Entry 8FLW (electron microscopy, 3.58 A resolution); this record covers chains C and F of the 8 polymer chains in the assembly.

# Chain C
Protein: Envelope glycoprotein gp120
From: Human immunodeficiency virus 1
Reference sequence: Q2N0S6 (Q2N0S6_9HIV1); the construct lacks a stretch of the UniProt sequence and is renumbered around it, so the offset changes along the chain: 31-141 = UniProt 30-140; 150-185 = UniProt 141-176; 189-309 = UniProt 188-308; 312-321 = UniProt 309-318; 2 more segments
Amino-acid sequence (481 residues; each row starts with the number of its first residue; note: 14 numbers in that range are skipped by the numbering (no residue carries them; nothing is unmodelled there); a row labelled like 185A-185K holds insertion residues (185A, then the next letters in order)):
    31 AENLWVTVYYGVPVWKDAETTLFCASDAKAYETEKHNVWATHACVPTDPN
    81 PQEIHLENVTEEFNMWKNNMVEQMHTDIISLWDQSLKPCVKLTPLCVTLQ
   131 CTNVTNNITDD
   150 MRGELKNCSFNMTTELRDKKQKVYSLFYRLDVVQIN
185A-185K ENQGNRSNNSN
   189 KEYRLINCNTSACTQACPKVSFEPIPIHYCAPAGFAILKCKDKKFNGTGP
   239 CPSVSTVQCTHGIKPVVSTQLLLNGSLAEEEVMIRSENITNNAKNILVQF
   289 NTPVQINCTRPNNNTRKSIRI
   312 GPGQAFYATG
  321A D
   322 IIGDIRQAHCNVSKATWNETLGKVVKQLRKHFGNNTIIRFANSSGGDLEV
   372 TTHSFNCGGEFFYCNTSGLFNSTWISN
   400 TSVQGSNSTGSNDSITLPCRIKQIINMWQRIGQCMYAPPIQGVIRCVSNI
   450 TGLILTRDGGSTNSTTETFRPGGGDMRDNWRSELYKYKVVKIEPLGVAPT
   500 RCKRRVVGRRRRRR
Disordered / not traced: 31-32, 185A-185K, 400-409, 506-513
Disulfides: Cys-54/Cys-74, Cys-119/Cys-205, Cys-126/Cys-196, Cys-131/Cys-157, Cys-201/Cys-433, Cys-218/Cys-247, Cys-228/Cys-239, Cys-296/Cys-331, Cys-378/Cys-445, Cys-385/Cys-418
Glycans and other covalent adducts: N-acetylglucosamine (NAG) linked to Asn-88, Asn-133, Asn-156, Asn-197, Asn-234, Asn-262, Asn-276, Asn-295, Asn-301, Asn-332, Asn-339, Asn-355, Asn-363, Asn-386, Asn-392, Asn-448; glycan linked to Asn-160
Construct notes: conflict Cys-201 (Ile200 in Q2N0S6), Asn-332 (Thr330 in Q2N0S6), Cys-433 (Ala430 in Q2N0S6), Cys-501 (Ala498 in Q2N0S6), Arg-509 (Glu506 in Q2N0S6), Arg-510 (Lys507 in Q2N0S6), Arg-512 (Ala509 in Q2N0S6), Arg-513 (Val510 in Q2N0S6)

# Chain F
Protein: Envelope glycoprotein gp41
From: Human immunodeficiency virus 1
Reference sequence: Q2N0S6 (Q2N0S6_9HIV1); residues 512-664 here correspond to UniProt positions 509-661 (UniProt number = residue number - 3)
Amino-acid sequence (153 residues; each row starts with the number of its first residue):
   512 AVGIGAVFLGFLGAAGSTMGAASMTLTVQARNLLSGIVQQQSNLLRAPEA
   562 QQHLLKLTVWGIKQLQARVLAVERYLRDQQLLGIWGCSGKLICCTNVPWN
   612 SSWSNRNLSEIWDNMTWLQWDKEISNYTQIIYGLLEESQNQQEKNEQDLL
   662 ALD
Disordered / not traced: 512-519, 547-568
Disulfides: Cys-598/Cys-604
Glycans and other covalent adducts: N-acetylglucosamine (NAG) linked to Asn-611, Asn-637
Construct notes: conflict Pro-559 (Ile556 in Q2N0S6), Cys-605 (Thr602 in Q2N0S6)

# Interface between chain C and chain F
Contacting residue pairs (7):
  Thr-499(C) with Gln-658(F)
  Cys-501(C) with Gln-658(F); Leu-661(F), hydrophobic
  Lys-502(C) with Leu-661(F); Asp-664(F), hydrogen bond (side chain-backbone)
  Arg-504(C) with Leu-660(F); Leu-661(F)
Other interface residues (no listed pair), chain C (5 interface residues in all): Arg-500
Other interface residues (no listed pair), chain F (5 interface residues in all): Ala-662

# Overview
The chain C/chain F interface involves 5 residues from each chain, with 1 hydrogen bond. Its one
hydrogen-bonded contact is Lys-502(C)/Asp-664(F). Covalently linked N-acetylglucosamine: at Asn-88(C),
Asn-133(C), Asn-156(C), Asn-197(C), Asn-234(C) and Asn-262(C) and 10 more. N-acetylglucosamine is covalently
linked to Asn-611(F) and Asn-637(F).
Here chain C is Envelope glycoprotein gp120 and chain F is Envelope glycoprotein gp41, both from Human
immunodeficiency virus 1. Entry 8FLW (Cryo-EM Structure of PGT145 DU303 Fab in complex with BG505
DS-SOSIP.664) was determined by electron microscopy together with 8FK5 and 8FL1 from the same study.
